PDB entry 6HEP | X-ray diffraction, 1.86 A resolution | chains A and E of the 3 polymer chains in the assembly

Chain A:
Protein: 14-3-3 protein beta/alpha
From: Homo sapiens
UniProt: P31946 (1433B_HUMAN); residues 1-232 here = UniProt positions 1-232
Chain sequence (235 residues; row label = number of the first residue in the row; numbers below 1 keep their minus sign (Met-2 is residue -2)):
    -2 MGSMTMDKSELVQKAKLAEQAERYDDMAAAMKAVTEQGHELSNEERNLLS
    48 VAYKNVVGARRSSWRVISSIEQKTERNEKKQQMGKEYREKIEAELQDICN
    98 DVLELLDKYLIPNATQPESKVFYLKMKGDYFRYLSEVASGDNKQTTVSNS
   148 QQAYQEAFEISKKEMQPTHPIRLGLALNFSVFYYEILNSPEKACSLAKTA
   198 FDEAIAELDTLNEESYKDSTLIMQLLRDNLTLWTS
Disordered / not traced: -2 to 2
Differences from the reference sequence: initiating methionine (-2); expression tag (-1 to 0)
Ligand contacts: ETE (2-{2-[2-2-(methoxy-ethoxy)-ethoxy]-ethoxy}-ethanol): Met80, Glu83, Tyr84, Lys87
Curated features (UniProtKB/Swiss-Prot):
  - site (Interaction with phosphoserine on interacting protein): Arg58, Arg129
  - modified residue: Met1 (N-acetylmethionine), Thr2 (N-acetylthreonine), Lys5 (N6-acetyllysine), Lys51 (N6-acetyllysine), Ser60 (Phosphoserine), Lys70 (N6-acetyllysine), Tyr84 (3'-nitrotyrosine), Tyr106 (3'-nitrotyrosine), Lys117 (N6-acetyllysine), Ser186 (Phosphoserine), Ser232 (Phosphoserine)
  - cross-link: Lys51 (Glycyl lysine isopeptide (Lys-Gly) (interchain with G-Cter in SUMO2))
  - natural variant: Val99 (V99I: Found in a renal cell carcinoma sample)

Chain E:
Protein: Cystic fibrosis transmembrane conductance regulator
Notes: EC 3.6.3.49
UniProt: P13569 (CFTR_HUMAN); residues 747-774 here = UniProt positions 747-774
Chain sequence (28 residues; row label = number of the first residue in the row):
   747 AILPRISVISTGPTLQARRRQSVLNLMT
Disordered / not traced: 747-751, 756-763
Modified positions: Ser753 (phosphoserine; SEP); Ser768 (phosphoserine; SEP)
Curated features (UniProtKB/Swiss-Prot):
  - modified residue (Phosphoserine): Ser753, Ser768
  - natural variant: Val754 (V754M: In CF; uncertain significance), Arg766 (R766M: In CBAVD; uncertain significance)

Interface between chain A and chain E:
Pairs across the interface (16):
  Lys51(A) with Val754(E), hydrogen bond (side chain-backbone); Ile755(E)
  Arg58(A) with Ser753(E)
  Lys122(A) with Val754(E)
  Arg129(A) with Ser753(E)
  Tyr130(A) with Ser753(E)
  Gly171(A) with Val754(E)
  Leu174(A) with Ile752(E); Ser753(E); Val754(E), hydrophobic
  Asn175(A) with Ser753(E); Val754(E), hydrogen bond (side chain-backbone)
  Val178(A) with Ile752(E)
  Glu182(A) with Ile752(E)
  Asn226(A) with Ile752(E), hydrogen bond (side chain-backbone)
  Trp230(A) with Ile752(E), hydrophobic
Interface residues without a listed pair, chain A (13 interface residues in all): Leu222

In short:
The interface between chain A and chain E involves 13 residues on one side and 4 on the other; the contacts
include 3 hydrogen bonds. Among the polar pairs are Lys51(A)-Val754(E), Asn175(A)-Val754(E) and
Asn226(A)-Ile752(E). Bound to chain A: compound ETE.
Chain A is 14-3-3 protein beta/alpha (Homo sapiens) and chain E is Cystic fibrosis transmembrane conductance
regulator; the structure, Crystal structure of human 14-3-3 beta in complex with CFTR R-domain peptide
pS753-pS768, was determined by X-ray diffraction.
